7N05 - chains L and E of the 3 polymer chains in the assembly; structure by X-ray diffraction, 1.70 A resolution.

Chain L:
Protein: Fab F240 light chain
Source organism: Homo sapiens
Notes: antibody fragment or engineered binder
Sequence (220 residues; each row starts with the number of its first residue; a row labelled like 27A-27F holds insertion residues (27A, then the next letters in order)):
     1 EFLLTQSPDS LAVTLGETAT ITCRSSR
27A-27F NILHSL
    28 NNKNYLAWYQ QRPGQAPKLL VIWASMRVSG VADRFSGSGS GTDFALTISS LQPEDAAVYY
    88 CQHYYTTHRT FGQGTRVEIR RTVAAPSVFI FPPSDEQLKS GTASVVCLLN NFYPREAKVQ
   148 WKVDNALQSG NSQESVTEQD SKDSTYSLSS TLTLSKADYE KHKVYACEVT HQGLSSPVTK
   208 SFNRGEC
Unresolved in the structure: 213-214
Disulfide bonds: Cys23-Cys88, Cys134-Cys194

Chain E:
Protein: HIV-1 gp41 immunodominant region
Sequence (16 residues; numbered 595 to 610; the number before each row is that of its first residue):
   595 XWGSSGKLIS TTAVPW
Modified residues: ACE (acetyl group) at position 595
From the paper describing this entry:
  - contacts within the chain: Trp596-Ser604, Ser598-Ser604

How chain L and chain E interact:
Contacting residue pairs (9; chain L residue first):
  Asn28(L) with Ala607(E), hydrogen bond (side chain-backbone)
  Lys30(L) with Thr606(E), hydrogen bond (side chain-backbone)
  Ile49(L) with Leu602(E), hydrophobic; Ile603(E), hydrophobic
  Trp50(L) with Ile603(E); Thr606(E), hydrogen bond; Ala607(E), hydrophobic
  Met53(L) with Thr606(E)
  Tyr91(L) with Ile603(E)
Also at the interface, not in a pair above, chain L (8 interface residues in all): Leu46, Val55
Also at the interface, not in a pair above, chain E (5 interface residues in all): Pro609
From the paper, about this interface:
  - epitope / paratope residues, chain E: Leu602(E)

Summary:
The interface between chain L and chain E involves 8 residues on one side and 5 on the other, with 3 hydrogen
bonds. Polar pairs include Asn28(L)-Ala607(E), Lys30(L)-Thr606(E) and Trp50(L)-Thr606(E). From the paper: the
epitope/paratope residue Leu602(E); contacts within the chain involving Trp596(E), Ser604(E) and Ser598(E).
Here chain L is Fab F240 light chain (Homo sapiens) and chain E is HIV-1 gp41 immunodominant region. Entry
7N05 (Crystal structure of the F240 antibody fragment bound to the HIV-1 gp41 immunodominant region) was
determined by X-ray diffraction (same publication as 7N04, 7N07 and 7N08).
